Entry 8EC0 (electron microscopy, 3.30 A resolution); this record covers chains K and T of the 30 polymer chains in the assembly.

Chain K:
Name: Cytochrome c oxidase subunit 1
From: Saccharomyces cerevisiae
Notes: EC 7.1.1.9
UniProtKB: P00401 (COX1_YEAST); residues 1-534 here = UniProt positions 1-534
Amino-acid sequence (534 residues; row label = number of the first residue in the row):
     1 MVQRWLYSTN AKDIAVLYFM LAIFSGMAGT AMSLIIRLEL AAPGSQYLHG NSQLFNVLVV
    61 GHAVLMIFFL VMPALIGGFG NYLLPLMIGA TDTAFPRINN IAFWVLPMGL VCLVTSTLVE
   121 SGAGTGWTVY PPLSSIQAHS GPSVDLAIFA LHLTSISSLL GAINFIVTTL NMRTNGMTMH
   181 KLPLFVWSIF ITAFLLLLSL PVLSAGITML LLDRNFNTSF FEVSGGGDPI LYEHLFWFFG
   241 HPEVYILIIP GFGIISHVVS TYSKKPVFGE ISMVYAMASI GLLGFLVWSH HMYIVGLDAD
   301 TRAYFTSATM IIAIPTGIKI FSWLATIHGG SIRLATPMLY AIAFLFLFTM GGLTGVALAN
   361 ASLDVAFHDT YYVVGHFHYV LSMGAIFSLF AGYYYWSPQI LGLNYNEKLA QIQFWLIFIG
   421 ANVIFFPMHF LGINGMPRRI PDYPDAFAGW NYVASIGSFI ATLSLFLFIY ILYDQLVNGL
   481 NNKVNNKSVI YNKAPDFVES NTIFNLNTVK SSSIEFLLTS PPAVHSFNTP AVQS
Bound ions: heme a Fe site 1: His62, His378; Cu ion: His241, Val287, His290; heme a Fe site 2 near His376 (its only coordinating residue here)
Ligand contacts:
  - heme a (HEA), molecule 1: Phe19, Ile23, Gly26, Met27, Thr30, Ile36, Arg37, Leu40, Phe55, Val59, Val60, His62, Ala63, Met66, Ile67, Leu70, Val71, Gly126, Trp127, Phe377, His378, Leu381, Ser382, Ile386, Leu389, Phe390, Tyr393, Arg439, Leu465
  - heme a (HEA), molecule 2: Trp127, Trp237, Val244, Ile248, His290, His291, Thr309, Ala313, Ile314, Thr316, Gly317, Ile320, Phe348, Thr349, Gly352, Leu353, Gly355, Val356, Leu358, Ala359, Asp364, His368, Asp369, Val373, His376, Phe377, Val380, Leu381
  - phosphatidylglycerol (PGT; (1S)-2-{[{[(2R)-2,3-dihydroxypropyl]oxy}(hydroxy)phosphoryl]oxy}-1-[(palmitoyloxy)methyl]ethyl stearate): Leu463, Phe466, Leu467
Swiss-Prot annotation at these positions:
  - binding site (Ca(2+)): Glu39, Ala42, Gly44, Pro441
  - binding site (Fe(II)-heme a): His62, His378
  - binding site (Cu cation): His241, His290, His291
  - binding site (O2): Tyr245
  - binding site (Mg(2+)): His368, Asp369
  - binding site (heme a3): His376
  - cross-link: His241 to Tyr245 (1'-histidyl-3'-tyrosine (His-Tyr))
From the paper describing this entry:
  - binding site for phosphatidylglycerol: Lys408

Chain T:
Name: Cytochrome c oxidase subunit 4, mitochondrial
From: Saccharomyces cerevisiae
UniProtKB: P04037 (COX4_YEAST); residues 1-155 here = UniProt positions 1-155
Amino-acid sequence (155 residues; row label = number of the first residue in the row):
     1 MLSLRQSIRF FKPATRTLCS SRYLLQQKPV VKTAQNLAEV NGPETLIGPG AKEGTVPTDL
    61 DQETGLARLE LLGKLEGIDV FDTKPLDSSR KGTMKDPIII ESYDDYRYVG CTGSPAGSHT
   121 IMWLKPTVNE VARCWECGSV YKLNPVGVPN DDHHH
Unresolved in the structure: 1-28, 150-155
Swiss-Prot annotation at these positions:
  - binding site (Zn(2+)): Cys111, His119, Cys134, Cys137
  - modified residue: Thr55 (Phosphothreonine)

Chain K / chain T interface:
Pairs across the interface (34; chain K residue first):
  Thr91(K) - Phe81(T)
  Asn175(K) - Thr83(T)  hydrogen bond (side chain-backbone)
  Asn175(K) - Lys84(T)  hydrogen bond (side chain-backbone)
  Asn175(K) - Pro85(T)
  Glu499(K) - Trp135(T)
  Leu506(K) - Arg133(T)
  Asn507(K) - Trp135(T)
  Val509(K) - Trp123(T)
  Lys510(K) - Trp135(T)
  Ser511(K) - Ile121(T)
  Ser511(K) - Met122(T)
  Ser511(K) - Trp123(T)
  Ser512(K) - Thr120(T)
  Ser512(K) - Ile121(T)
  Ser513(K) - Trp123(T)
  Ile514(K) - Tyr108(T)  hydrophobic
  Ile514(K) - Trp123(T)
  Ile514(K) - Lys125(T)
  Leu517(K) - Trp123(T)
  Leu518(K) - Tyr108(T)
  Asn528(K) - Asp104(T)  hydrogen bond
  Thr529(K) - Ser102(T)
  Thr529(K) - Arg107(T)  hydrogen bond
  Pro530(K) - Tyr108(T)
  Val532(K) - Ser88(T)
  Val532(K) - Val109(T)  hydrophobic
  Val532(K) - Gly110(T)  hydrogen bond (backbone-backbone)
  Gln533(K) - Ile121(T)
  Ser534(K) - Ser88(T)
  Ser534(K) - Thr112(T)
  Ser534(K) - Gly113(T)  hydrogen bond (side chain-backbone)
  Ser534(K) - Pro115(T)
  Ser534(K) - Ala116(T)
  Ser534(K) - Gly117(T)
Also at the interface, not in a pair above, chain K (23 interface residues in all): Ile503, His525, Phe527, Ala531
Also at the interface, not in a pair above, chain T (27 interface residues in all): Asp82, Leu86, Tyr106, Cys111

Overview:
23 residues of chain K and 27 residues of chain T are in contact, with 6 hydrogen bonds. Polar contacts
include Asn175(K)-Thr83(T), Asn175(K)-Lys84(T) and Asn528(K)-Asp104(T). Chain K binds phosphatidylglycerol and
heme a. From the paper: a binding site for phosphatidylglycerol at Lys408(K).
Here chain K is Cytochrome c oxidase subunit 1 and chain T is Cytochrome c oxidase subunit 4, mitochondrial,
both from Saccharomyces cerevisiae. Entry 8EC0 (III2IV respiratory supercomplex from Saccharomyces cerevisiae
cardiolipin-lacking mutant) was determined by electron microscopy, deposited together with 8E7S.
